Entry 4N5Y (X-ray diffraction, 3.16 A resolution); this record covers chains I and H of the 6 polymer chains in the assembly.

[Chain I]
Protein: Hemagglutinin HA1 chain
Source organism: Influenza A virus
Notes: fragment: receptor binding domain, HA1
Reference sequence: Q6DQ33 (Q6DQ33_9INFA); the construct lacks a stretch of the UniProt sequence, so the offset changes along the chain: 11-55 = UniProt 17-61; 56-83 = UniProt 63-90; 84-96 = UniProt 92-104; 97-125 = UniProt 106-134; 3 more segments
Sequence (334 residues; row label = number of the first residue in the row; a row labelled like 125A-125B holds insertion residues (125A, then the next letters in order)):
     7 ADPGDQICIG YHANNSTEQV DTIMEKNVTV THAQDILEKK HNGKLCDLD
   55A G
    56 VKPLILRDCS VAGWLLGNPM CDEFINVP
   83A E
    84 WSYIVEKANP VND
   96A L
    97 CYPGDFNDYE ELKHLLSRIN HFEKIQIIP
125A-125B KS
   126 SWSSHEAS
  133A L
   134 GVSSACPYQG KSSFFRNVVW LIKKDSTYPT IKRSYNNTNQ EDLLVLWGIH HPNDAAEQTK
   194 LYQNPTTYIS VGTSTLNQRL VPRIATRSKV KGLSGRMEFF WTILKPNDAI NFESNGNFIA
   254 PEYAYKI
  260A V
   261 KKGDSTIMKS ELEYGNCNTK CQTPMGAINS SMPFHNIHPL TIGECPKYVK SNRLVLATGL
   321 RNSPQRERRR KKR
Unresolved in the structure: 7, 325-333
Differences from the reference sequence: expression tag (7-10); engineered mutation Asp158 (Asn170 in Q6DQ33), Lys224 (Asn236 in Q6DQ33), Leu226 (Gln238 in Q6DQ33)
Cystine bridges: Cys52-Cys277, Cys64-Cys76, Cys97-Cys139, Cys281-Cys305
Covalently attached groups: N-acetylglucosamine (NAG) linked to Asn33, Asn169
Reported in the primary citation:
  - mutagenesis - N224K/Q226L: decreased binding to avian-type receptors
  - mutagenesis - N224K/Q226L: increased binding to human-type receptors
  - mutagenesis - N158D/N224K/Q226L: increased binding to human-type receptor

[Chain H]
Protein: Hemagglutinin HA2 chain
Source organism: Influenza A virus
Notes: fragment: membrane fusion domain, HA2
Reference sequence: Q6DQ33 (Q6DQ33_9INFA); residues 1-174 here correspond to UniProt positions 347-520 (UniProt number = residue number + 346)
Sequence (181 residues; each row starts with the number of its first residue):
     1 GLFGAIAGFI EGGWQGMVDG WYGYHHSNEQ GSGYAADKES TQKAIDGVTN KVNSIIDKMN
    61 TQFEAVGREF NNLERRIENL NKKMEDGFLD VWTYNAELLV LMENERTLDF HDSNVKNLYD
   121 KVRLQLRDNA KELGNGCFEF YHKCDNECME SVRNGTYDYP QYSEEARLKR EEISSGRLVP
   181 R
Unresolved in the structure: 178-181
Differences from the reference sequence: expression tag (175-181)
Cystine bridges: Cys144-Cys148

[How chain I and chain H interact]
Contacting residue pairs - 8 pairs, chain I then chain H:
  Asp104(I) - Leu73(H)
  Glu106(I) - Arg76(H)
  Glu107(I) - Asn72(H)
  Glu107(I) - Leu73(H)
  Glu107(I) - Glu74(H)  hydrogen bond (side chain-backbone)
  Glu107(I) - Arg75(H)  hydrogen bond (side chain-backbone)
  Glu107(I) - Arg76(H)  salt bridge
  His110(I) - Arg75(H)
Interface residues without a listed pair, chain I (5 interface residues in all): Leu111
Interface residues without a listed pair, chain H (6 interface residues in all): Asn79

[Summary]
Chain I and chain H form an interface of 5 and 6 residues respectively, with 2 hydrogen bonds and 1 salt
bridge. Polar pairs include Glu107(I)-Arg76(H), Glu107(I)-Glu74(H) and Glu107(I)-Arg75(H). The paper reports
that N224K/Q226L of chain I reduce binding to avian-type receptors; N224K/Q226L of chain I increase binding to
human-type receptors.
Here chain I is Hemagglutinin HA1 chain and chain H is Hemagglutinin HA2 chain, both from Influenza A virus.
Entry 4N5Y (Crystal structure of H5 hemagglutinin mutant (N158D, N224K and Q226L) from the influenza virus
A/Viet Nam/1203/2004 ...) was determined by X-ray diffraction together with 4N5Z from the same study.
